8DH3 - chains B and C of the 4 polymer chains in the assembly; structure by X-ray diffraction, 3.00 A resolution.

[Chain B]
Protein: T7 RNA polymerase
Organism: Escherichia phage T7
Notes: EC 2.7.7.6
UniProt: P00573 (RPOL_BPT7); residue numbers follow UniProt; this construct covers 1-883
Sequence (883 residues; row label = number of the first residue in the row):
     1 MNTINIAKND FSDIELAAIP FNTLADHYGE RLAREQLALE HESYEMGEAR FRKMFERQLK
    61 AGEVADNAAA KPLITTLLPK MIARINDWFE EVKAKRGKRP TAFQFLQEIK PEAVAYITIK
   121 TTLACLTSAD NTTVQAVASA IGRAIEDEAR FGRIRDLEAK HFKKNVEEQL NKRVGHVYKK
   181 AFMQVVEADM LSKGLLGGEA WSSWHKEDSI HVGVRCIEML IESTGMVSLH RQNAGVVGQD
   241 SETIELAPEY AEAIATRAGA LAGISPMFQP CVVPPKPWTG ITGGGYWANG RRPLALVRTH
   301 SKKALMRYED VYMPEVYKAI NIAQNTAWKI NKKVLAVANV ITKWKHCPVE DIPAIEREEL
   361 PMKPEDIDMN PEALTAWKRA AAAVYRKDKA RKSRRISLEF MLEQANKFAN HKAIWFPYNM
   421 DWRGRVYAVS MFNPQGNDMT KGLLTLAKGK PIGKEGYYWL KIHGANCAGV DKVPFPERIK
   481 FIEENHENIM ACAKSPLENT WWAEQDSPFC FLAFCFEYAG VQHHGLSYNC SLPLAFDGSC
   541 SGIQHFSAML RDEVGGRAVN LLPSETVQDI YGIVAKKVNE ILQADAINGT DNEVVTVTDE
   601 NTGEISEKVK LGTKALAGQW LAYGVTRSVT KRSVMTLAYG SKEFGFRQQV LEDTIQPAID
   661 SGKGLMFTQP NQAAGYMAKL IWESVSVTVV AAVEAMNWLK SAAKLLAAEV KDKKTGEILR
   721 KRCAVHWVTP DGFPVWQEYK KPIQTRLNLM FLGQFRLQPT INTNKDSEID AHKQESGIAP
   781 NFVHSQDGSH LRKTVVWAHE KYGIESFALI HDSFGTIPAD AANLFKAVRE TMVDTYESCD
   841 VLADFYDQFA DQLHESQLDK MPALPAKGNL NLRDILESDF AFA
Unresolved in the structure: 356-371, 755-765
What the authors report for this chain:
  - binding site for Template strand DNA: Tyr639
  - mutagenesis - Y639F: decreased catalytic activity on all scaffolds we tested
  - mutagenesis - M635A: unchanged catalytic activity on natural ATP incorporation
  - mutagenesis - M635K: abolished catalytic activity on UBP incorporation

[Chain C]
Molecule: 12-nt RNA strand
Sequence (12 nucleotides; each row starts with the number of its first residue; numbers below 1 keep their minus sign (A-3 is residue -3)):
    -3 AACUGCGGCG AU
Unresolved in the structure: -3 to -1

[Interface between chain B and chain C]
Contacting residue pairs (28; chain B residue first):
  Lys71(B) with U0(C), base contact
  Asn171(B) with C2(C), hydrogen bond to the sugar; G3(C), sugar contact
  Lys172(B) with G3(C), sugar contact; G4(C), phosphate contact
  Arg386(B) with G4(C), salt bridge to the phosphate; C5(C), salt bridge to the phosphate
  Lys389(B) with G3(C), hydrogen bond to the sugar; G4(C), sugar contact
  Ala390(B) with G4(C), sugar contact; C5(C), sugar contact
  Ser393(B) with G4(C), hydrogen bond to the sugar; C5(C), sugar contact
  Arg394(B) with C5(C), phosphate contact; G6(C), phosphate contact
  Arg425(B) with U8(C), hydrogen bond to the sugar
  Gln435(B) with A7(C), hydrogen bond to the sugar
  Gly436(B) with A7(C), sugar contact
  Asn437(B) with G6(C), phosphate contact; A7(C), sugar contact
  Lys441(B) with U8(C), salt bridge to the phosphate
  Asp537(B) with U8(C), phosphate contact
  Tyr639(B) with U8(C), hydrogen bond to the base
  Leu752(B) with G1(C), base contact
  Ile810(B) with A7(C), sugar contact; U8(C), sugar contact
  His811(B) with U8(C), sugar contact
  Asp812(B) with U8(C), hydrogen bond to the sugar
Other interface residues (no listed pair), chain B (22 interface residues in all): Val174, Gly753, His784

[In short]
22 residues of chain B and 9 residues of chain C are in contact, with 7 hydrogen bonds and 3 salt bridges.
Polar contacts include Tyr639(B)-U8(C), Asn171(B)-C2(C) and Lys389(B)-G3(C). From the paper: a binding site
for Template strand DNA at Tyr639(B); Y639F of chain B reduces catalytic activity on all scaffolds we tested;
3 substitutions were tested in all.
Here chain B is T7 RNA polymerase (Escherichia phage T7) and chain C is a 12-nt RNA strand. Entry 8DH3 (T7 RNA
polymerase elongation complex with unnatural base dPa) was determined by X-ray diffraction, deposited together
with 8DH0, 8DH2, 8DH4 and 8DH5.
